Entry 4IZC (X-ray diffraction, 1.80 A resolution); this record covers chains A and B.

== Chain A (and B) ==
Molecule: Enoyl-CoA hydratase/isomerase family protein
Organism: Ruegeria pomeroyi
Notes: chain B of this document is another copy of the same molecule, construct and numbering; everything in this record applies to it too
UniProt: Q5LLW6 (Q5LLW6_RUEPO); numbering as in UniProt (aligned over 1-267)
Amino-acid sequence (275 residues; numbered 1 to 275; the number before each row is that of its first residue):
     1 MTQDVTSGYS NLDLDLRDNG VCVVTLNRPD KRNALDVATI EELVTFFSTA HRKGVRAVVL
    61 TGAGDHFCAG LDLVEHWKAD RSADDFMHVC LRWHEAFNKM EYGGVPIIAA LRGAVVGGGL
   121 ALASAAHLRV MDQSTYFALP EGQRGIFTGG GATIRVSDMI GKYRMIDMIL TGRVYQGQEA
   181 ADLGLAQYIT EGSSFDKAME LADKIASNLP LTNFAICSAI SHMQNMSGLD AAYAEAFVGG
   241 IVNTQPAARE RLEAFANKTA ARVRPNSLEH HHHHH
Disordered / not traced: 1-2, 254-275 (chain B: 1, 268-275)
Differences from the reference sequence: engineered mutation Ala-121 (Glu in Q5LLW6); expression tag (268-275)
Residues lining bound ligands: methylthioacryloyl-CoA (1GZ): Asp-30, Lys-31, Arg-32, Ala-34, His-66, Ala-69, Gly-70, Leu-71, Asp-72, Leu-73, Val-74, Trp-93, Ala-114, Val-116, Gly-117, Gly-118, Tyr-136, Pro-140, Glu-141, Arg-144, Ile-146, Phe-147, Thr-148, Gly-149, Gly-150
Reported in the primary citation:
  - binding site for methylthioacryloyl-CoA: Lys-31, Arg-32, Ala-34, His-66, Leu-71, Leu-73, Phe-86, Cys-90, Trp-93, Gly-118, Glu-141, Ile-146, Asn-243, Phe-255, Lys-258, Arg-262, Arg-264
  - catalytic residues: Leu-71, Gly-118
  - conformationally variable residues (loop rearrangement): Leu-139 to Ile-146, Gly-149 to Gly-150
  - catalytic residues: Glu-141 (proposed by the authors, not directly observed)
  - mutagenesis - E141A (88,000-fold): decreased catalytic activity
  - mutagenesis - E141A: abolished catalytic activity (hydrolysis)

== Chain A / chain B interface ==
Contacting residue pairs (21; chain A residue first):
  Glu-41(A) / Arg-52(B)  salt bridge
  His-51(A) / His-88(B)
  Arg-52(A) / Glu-41(B)  salt bridge
  Arg-52(A) / Arg-92(B)
  Ala-83(A) / Ile-241(B)
  Asp-84(A) / Leu-211(B)
  Asp-84(A) / Ile-241(B)
  Met-87(A) / Ile-241(B)  hydrophobic
  His-88(A) / His-51(B)
  His-88(A) / Phe-214(B)
  Leu-91(A) / Phe-214(B)  hydrophobic
  Arg-92(A) / Arg-52(B)
  Glu-95(A) / Lys-99(B)  salt bridge
  Lys-99(A) / Glu-95(B)  salt bridge
  Lys-99(A) / Lys-99(B)
  Leu-211(A) / Asp-84(B)
  Phe-214(A) / His-88(B)
  Phe-214(A) / Leu-91(B)  hydrophobic
  Ile-241(A) / Ala-83(B)
  Ile-241(A) / Asp-84(B)
  Ile-241(A) / Met-87(B)  hydrophobic

== Overview ==
The chain A/chain B interface involves 14 residues from each chain, with 4 salt bridges. Polar contacts
include Glu-41(A)/Arg-52(B) and Glu-95(A)/Lys-99(B). Ligands of chain A: methylthioacryloyl-CoA. The paper
reports catalytic residues Leu-71(A), Gly-118(A) and Glu-141(A); E141A of chain A reduces catalytic activity.
Both chains are Enoyl-CoA hydratase/isomerase family protein (Ruegeria pomeroyi). Entry 4IZC (Crystal
structure of DmdD E121A in complex with MTA-CoA) was determined by X-ray diffraction (same publication as 4IZB
and 4IZD).
